Entry 4FZG (X-ray diffraction, 3.00 A resolution); this record covers chains O and U of the 32 polymer chains in the assembly.

== Chain O ==
Name: Proteasome component Y7
From: Saccharomyces cerevisiae
Notes: EC 3.4.25.1
UniProt: P23639 (PSA2_YEAST); numbering as in UniProt (aligned over 1-250)
Sequence (250 residues; each row starts with the number of its first residue):
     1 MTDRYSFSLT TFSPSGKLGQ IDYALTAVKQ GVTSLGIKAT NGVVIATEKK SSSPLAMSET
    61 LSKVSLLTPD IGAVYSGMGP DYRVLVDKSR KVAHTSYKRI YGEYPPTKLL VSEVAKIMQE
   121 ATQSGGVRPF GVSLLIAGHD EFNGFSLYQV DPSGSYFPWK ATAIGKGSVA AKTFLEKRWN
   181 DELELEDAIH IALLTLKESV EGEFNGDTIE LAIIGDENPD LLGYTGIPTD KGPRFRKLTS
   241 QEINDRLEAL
Curated features (UniProtKB/Swiss-Prot):
  - cross-link: K108 (Glycyl lysine isopeptide (Lys-Gly) (interchain with G-Cter in ubiquitin))

== Chain U ==
Name: Proteasome component C7-alpha
From: Saccharomyces cerevisiae
Notes: EC 3.4.25.1
UniProt: P21243 (PSA6_YEAST); residues 1-243 here correspond to UniProt positions 10-252 (UniProt number = residue number + 9)
Sequence (243 residues; numbered 1 to 243; the number before each row is that of its first residue):
     1 AGYDRHITIF SPEGRLYQVE YAFKATNQTN INSLAVRGKD CTVVISQKKV PDKLLDPTTV
    61 SYIFCISRTI GMVVNGPIPD ARNAALRAKA EAAEFRYKYG YDMPCDVLAK RMANLSQIYT
   121 QRAYMRPLGV ILTFVSVDEE LGPSIYKTDP AGYYVGYKAT ATGPKQQEIT TNLENHFKKS
   181 KIDHINEESW EKVVEFAITH MIDALGTEFS KNDLEVGVAT KDKFFTLSAE NIEERLVAIA
   241 EQD

== Interface between chain O and chain U ==
Pairs across the interface (61; chain O residue first):
  D3(O) - R122(U)  salt bridge
  D3(O) - Y124(U)
  Y5(O) - I7(U)
  Y5(O) - A123(U)
  Y5(O) - Y124(U)
  L9(O) - A123(U)  hydrophobic
  Q20(O) - I9(U)
  Q20(O) - F10(U)  hydrogen bond (side chain-backbone)
  Y23(O) - F10(U)  hydrophobic
  Y23(O) - S11(U)
  Y23(O) - P12(U)  hydrophobic
  Y23(O) - G14(U)
  A24(O) - F10(U)  hydrophobic
  T26(O) - E13(U)
  A27(O) - G14(U)
  S52(O) - Y153(U)  hydrogen bond
  S53(O) - T170(U)
  P54(O) - K158(U)  hydrogen bond (backbone-side chain)
  P54(O) - E174(U)
  L55(O) - Y157(U)
  L55(O) - K158(U)  hydrogen bond (backbone-backbone)
  L55(O) - A159(U)
  L55(O) - T170(U)
  L55(O) - F177(U)  hydrophobic
  A56(O) - G156(U)
  A56(O) - Y157(U)  hydrophobic
  M57(O) - V155(U)
  M57(O) - G156(U)  hydrogen bond (backbone-backbone)
  M57(O) - Y157(U)
  M57(O) - K158(U)
  T60(O) - Y146(U)
  T60(O) - V155(U)
  T60(O) - G156(U)  hydrogen bond (side chain-backbone)
  L61(O) - Y153(U)
  M78(O) - F10(U)  hydrophobic
  M78(O) - L16(U)  hydrophobic
  P80(O) - Q117(U)
  P80(O) - A151(U)
  P80(O) - G152(U)
  P80(O) - Y153(U)
  D81(O) - Q117(U)
  R83(O) - A113(U)  hydrogen bond (side chain-backbone)
  R83(O) - N114(U)
  R83(O) - G152(U)  hydrogen bond (side chain-backbone)
  R83(O) - Y154(U)
  V84(O) - N114(U)
  V84(O) - Q117(U)
  D87(O) - K110(U)  salt bridge
  D87(O) - N114(U)
  G126(O) - R122(U)
  G126(O) - A123(U)  hydrogen bond (backbone-backbone)
  V127(O) - Q121(U)
  V127(O) - R122(U)
  R128(O) - T8(U)
  R128(O) - F10(U)
  R128(O) - L16(U)
  R128(O) - T120(U)  hydrogen bond (side chain-backbone)
  R128(O) - Q121(U)  hydrogen bond (backbone-backbone)
  P129(O) - F10(U)
  F130(O) - Q121(U)
  G131(O) - F10(U)
Other interface residues (no listed pair), chain O (32 interface residues in all): T2, Q30, A121, G125
Other interface residues (no listed pair), chain U (33 interface residues in all): R37, L173

== Summary ==
32 residues of chain O face 33 of chain U across their interface; the contacts include 11 hydrogen bonds and 2
salt bridges. Among the polar pairs are D3(O)-R122(U), D87(O)-K110(U) and Q20(O)-F10(U).
Chain O is Proteasome component Y7 and chain U is Proteasome component C7-alpha, both from Saccharomyces
cerevisiae; the structure, 20S yeast proteasome in complex with glidobactin, was determined by X-ray
diffraction, deposited together with 4FZC.
